5B87 - chains A and B; structure by X-ray diffraction, 2.28 A resolution.

== Chain A (and B) ==
Protein: Cysteine desulfurase
Source organism: Thermococcus onnurineus (strain NA1)
Notes: EC 2.8.1.7; chain B of this document is another copy of the same molecule, construct and numbering; everything in this record applies to it too
UniProtKB: B6YT87 (B6YT87_THEON); residues 1-399 here = UniProt positions 1-399
Sequence (419 residues; each row starts with the number of its first residue; numbers below 1 keep their minus sign (Met-19 is residue -19)):
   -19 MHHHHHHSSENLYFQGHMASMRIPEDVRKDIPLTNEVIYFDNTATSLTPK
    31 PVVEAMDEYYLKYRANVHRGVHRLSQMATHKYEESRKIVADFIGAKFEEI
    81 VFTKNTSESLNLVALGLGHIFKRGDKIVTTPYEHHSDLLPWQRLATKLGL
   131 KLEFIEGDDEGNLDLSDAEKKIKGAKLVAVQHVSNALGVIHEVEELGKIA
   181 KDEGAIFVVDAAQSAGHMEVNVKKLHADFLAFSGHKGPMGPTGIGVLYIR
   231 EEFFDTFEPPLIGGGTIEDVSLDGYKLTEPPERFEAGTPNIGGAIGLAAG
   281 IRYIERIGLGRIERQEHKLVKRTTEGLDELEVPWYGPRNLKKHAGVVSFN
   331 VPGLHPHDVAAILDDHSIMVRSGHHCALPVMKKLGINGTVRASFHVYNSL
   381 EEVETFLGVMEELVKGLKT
Not modelled in the structure: -19 to 1, 399 (chain B: -19 to -3, 399)
Sequence notes: expression tag (-19 to 0)
Modified / non-standard residues: Cys356 (S-mercaptocysteine; CSS)
Covalent attachments: pyridoxal phosphate (PLP) linked to Lys216
Small-molecule neighbours:
  - alanine / pyridoxal phosphate, molecule 1: Thr23, Ala24, Asn85, Thr86, Ser87, His114, Ser116, Gln161, Val163, Asn165, Asp190, Ala192, Gln193, Ser213, His215, His355, Arg371
  - alanine / pyridoxal phosphate, molecule 2: Asn46, Gly267, Thr268
From the paper describing this entry:
  - binding site for pyridoxal phosphate: His114, Lys216
  - conformationally variable residues: Lys216
  - catalytic residues: Cys356
  - post-translational modification sites: Cys356

== Chain A / chain B interface ==
Pairs across the interface - 167 pairs, chain A then chain B:
  Leu13(A) - Leu41(B)
  Leu13(A) - Lys42(B)
  Leu13(A) - Arg44(B)
  Tyr19(A) - Arg44(B)
  Tyr19(A) - Leu54(B)  hydrophobic
  Asp21(A) - His52(B)  salt bridge
  Ala24(A) - Asn46(B)  hydrogen bond (backbone-side chain)
  Thr25(A) - Arg44(B)  hydrogen bond
  Thr25(A) - Ala45(B)
  Thr25(A) - Asn46(B)
  Ser26(A) - Arg44(B)  hydrogen bond (backbone-side chain)
  Leu27(A) - Arg44(B)
  Thr28(A) - Tyr40(B)
  Thr28(A) - Arg44(B)
  Val33(A) - Asp37(B)
  Val33(A) - Leu41(B)  hydrophobic
  Met36(A) - Tyr40(B)  hydrophobic
  Asp37(A) - Val33(B)
  Asp37(A) - Asp37(B)
  Tyr39(A) - Thr222(B)
  Tyr40(A) - Thr28(B)
  Tyr40(A) - Pro221(B)
  Tyr40(A) - Thr222(B)  hydrogen bond
  Leu41(A) - Leu13(B)
  Leu41(A) - Val33(B)  hydrophobic
  Lys42(A) - Leu13(B)
  Tyr43(A) - Leu13(B)
  Arg44(A) - Leu13(B)
  Arg44(A) - Thr25(B)  hydrogen bond
  Arg44(A) - Ser26(B)  hydrogen bond (side chain-backbone)
  Arg44(A) - Leu27(B)
  Arg44(A) - Thr28(B)  hydrogen bond
  Arg44(A) - His215(B)  hydrogen bond (side chain-backbone)
  Arg44(A) - Gly220(B)
  Arg44(A) - Thr222(B)
  Ala45(A) - Thr25(B)
  Asn46(A) - Ala24(B)  hydrogen bond (side chain-backbone)
  Asn46(A) - Thr25(B)
  Asn46(A) - His215(B)
  Val47(A) - Arg351(B)  hydrogen bond (backbone-side chain)
  Arg49(A) - Arg351(B)
  Gly50(A) - Arg351(B)
  Val51(A) - His337(B)
  Val51(A) - Ala341(B)  hydrophobic
  His52(A) - Asp21(B)  salt bridge
  His52(A) - Asp344(B)
  His52(A) - Met349(B)
  His52(A) - Val350(B)
  His52(A) - Arg351(B)
  Arg53(A) - Asp344(B)  salt bridge
  Arg53(A) - Ser347(B)  hydrogen bond
  Arg53(A) - Met349(B)
  Leu54(A) - Val17(B)  hydrophobic
  Leu54(A) - Tyr19(B)  hydrophobic
  Leu54(A) - Met349(B)  hydrophobic
  Ser55(A) - Arg351(B)  hydrogen bond
  Lys84(A) - Thr83(B)  hydrogen bond (side chain-backbone)
  Lys84(A) - Lys84(B)
  Lys84(A) - Glu88(B)
  Asn85(A) - Ala266(B)  hydrogen bond (side chain-backbone)
  Asn85(A) - Gly267(B)
  Asn85(A) - Thr268(B)  hydrogen bond (side chain-backbone)
  Ser87(A) - Ala266(B)
  Ser87(A) - Gly267(B)
  Glu88(A) - Lys84(B)  salt bridge
  Glu88(A) - Glu88(B)
  Asn91(A) - Pro240(B)
  Asn91(A) - Leu241(B)
  Asn91(A) - Ile242(B)  hydrogen bond (side chain-backbone)
  Leu95(A) - Pro240(B)
  His115(A) - Gly243(B)
  His115(A) - Ile247(B)
  His115(A) - Val250(B)
  Ser116(A) - Gly243(B)
  Ser116(A) - Gly244(B)  hydrogen bond (side chain-backbone)
  Leu118(A) - Val250(B)  hydrophobic
  Leu119(A) - Ile242(B)  hydrophobic
  Leu119(A) - Ile247(B)  hydrophobic
  Leu119(A) - Val250(B)  hydrophobic
  Leu119(A) - Tyr255(B)  hydrophobic
  Pro120(A) - Ile242(B)
  Gln122(A) - Ser251(B)  hydrogen bond (side chain-backbone)
  Gln122(A) - Leu252(B)  hydrogen bond (side chain-backbone)
  Gln122(A) - Gly254(B)
  Gln122(A) - Tyr255(B)
  Arg123(A) - Pro239(B)  hydrogen bond (side chain-backbone)
  Arg123(A) - Pro240(B)  hydrogen bond (side chain-backbone)
  Arg123(A) - Ile242(B)
  Arg123(A) - Tyr255(B)
  Phe134(A) - Leu252(B)  hydrophobic
  His215(A) - Arg44(B)  hydrogen bond (backbone-side chain)
  His215(A) - Thr268(B)  hydrogen bond
  Gly220(A) - Arg44(B)
  Pro221(A) - Tyr40(B)
  Thr222(A) - Tyr39(B)
  Thr222(A) - Tyr40(B)  hydrogen bond (backbone-side chain)
  Thr222(A) - Arg44(B)
  Thr222(A) - Pro269(B)
  Thr222(A) - Asn270(B)  hydrogen bond
  Thr222(A) - Ile271(B)  hydrogen bond (side chain-backbone)
  Thr222(A) - Gly272(B)  hydrogen bond (side chain-backbone)
  Gly223(A) - Asn270(B)
  Glu238(A) - Lys127(B)  salt bridge
  Pro239(A) - Arg123(B)  hydrogen bond (backbone-side chain)
  Pro240(A) - Asn91(B)
  Pro240(A) - Leu95(B)
  Pro240(A) - Arg123(B)  hydrogen bond (backbone-side chain)
  Leu241(A) - Lys84(B)
  Leu241(A) - Asn91(B)
  Ile242(A) - Asn91(B)  hydrogen bond (backbone-side chain)
  Ile242(A) - Leu119(B)
  Ile242(A) - Pro120(B)
  Ile242(A) - Arg123(B)
  Gly243(A) - Ser116(B)
  Gly244(A) - Ser116(B)  hydrogen bond (backbone-side chain)
  Gly245(A) - Cys356(B)
  Ile247(A) - His115(B)
  Ile247(A) - Leu119(B)  hydrophobic
  Ile247(A) - Cys356(B)
  Asp249(A) - Lys362(B)  salt bridge
  Val250(A) - His115(B)
  Val250(A) - Leu118(B)  hydrophobic
  Val250(A) - Leu119(B)  hydrophobic
  Val250(A) - Leu358(B)
  Val250(A) - Lys362(B)  hydrogen bond (backbone-side chain)
  Ser251(A) - Gln122(B)  hydrogen bond (backbone-side chain)
  Ser251(A) - Lys362(B)
  Leu252(A) - Pro111(B)
  Leu252(A) - Gln122(B)  hydrogen bond (backbone-side chain)
  Leu252(A) - Phe134(B)
  Leu252(A) - Pro359(B)  hydrophobic
  Asp253(A) - Gln122(B)
  Gly254(A) - Gln122(B)
  Tyr255(A) - Leu119(B)  hydrophobic
  Tyr255(A) - Gln122(B)
  Tyr255(A) - Arg123(B)
  Ala266(A) - Asn85(B)  hydrogen bond (backbone-side chain)
  Ala266(A) - Ser87(B)
  Gly267(A) - Asn85(B)
  Gly267(A) - Ser87(B)
  Thr268(A) - Asn85(B)  hydrogen bond (backbone-side chain)
  Thr268(A) - His215(B)  hydrogen bond
  Pro269(A) - Thr222(B)
  Asn270(A) - Thr222(B)  hydrogen bond
  Asn270(A) - Gly223(B)
  Asn270(A) - Asn270(B)
  Ile271(A) - Thr222(B)  hydrogen bond (backbone-side chain)
  Gly272(A) - Thr222(B)  hydrogen bond (backbone-side chain)
  Ala341(A) - Val51(B)  hydrophobic
  Asp344(A) - His52(B)
  Asp344(A) - Arg53(B)  salt bridge
  Ser347(A) - Arg53(B)  hydrogen bond
  Met349(A) - His52(B)
  Val350(A) - His52(B)
  Arg351(A) - Asn46(B)
  Arg351(A) - Val47(B)  hydrogen bond (side chain-backbone)
  Arg351(A) - His48(B)
  Arg351(A) - Gly50(B)
  Arg351(A) - Ser55(B)  hydrogen bond
  Cys356(A) - Gly245(B)
  Cys356(A) - Ile247(B)
  Leu358(A) - Ile247(B)  hydrophobic
  Leu358(A) - Asp249(B)
  Leu358(A) - Val250(B)
  Pro359(A) - Leu252(B)  hydrophobic
  Lys362(A) - Asp249(B)  salt bridge
  Lys362(A) - Val250(B)  hydrogen bond (side chain-backbone)
Also at the interface, not in a pair above, chain A (92 interface residues in all): Pro12, Val17, Lys30, His48, Thr83, Pro111, His114, Thr246, Glu248, Gly273, His337, Ala340, Ser352
Also at the interface, not in a pair above, chain B (92 interface residues in all): Pro12, Lys30, Met36, Tyr43, Arg49, Phe82, His114, Thr246, Asp253, Gly273, Ala340, Ser352

== Overview ==
The chain A/chain B interface involves 92 residues from each chain; the contacts include 44 hydrogen bonds and
8 salt bridges. Polar contacts include Asp21(A)-His52(B), Arg53(A)-Asp344(B) and Glu88(A)-Lys84(B). Ligands of
chain A: alanine / pyridoxal phosphate. From the paper: the catalytic residue Cys356(A); a binding site for
pyridoxal phosphate at His114(A) and Lys216(A).
Both chains are Cysteine desulfurase (Thermococcus onnurineus (strain NA1)). Entry 5B87 (Crystal structure of
a Cysteine Desulfurase from Thermococcus onnurineus NA1 in complex with alanine at 2.3 ...) was determined by
X-ray diffraction, deposited together with 5B7S, 5B7U and 5B89.
